Entry 9GMW (electron microscopy, 3.00 A resolution); this record covers chains A and T of the 3 polymer chains in the assembly.

# Chain A
Molecule: Schlafen family member 11
Source organism: Homo sapiens
Notes: EC 3.6.-.-
UniProtKB: Q7Z7L1 (SLN11_HUMAN); residue numbers follow UniProt; this construct covers 1-901
Sequence (929 residues; each row starts with the number of its first residue; numbers below 1 keep their minus sign (Met-27 is residue -27)):
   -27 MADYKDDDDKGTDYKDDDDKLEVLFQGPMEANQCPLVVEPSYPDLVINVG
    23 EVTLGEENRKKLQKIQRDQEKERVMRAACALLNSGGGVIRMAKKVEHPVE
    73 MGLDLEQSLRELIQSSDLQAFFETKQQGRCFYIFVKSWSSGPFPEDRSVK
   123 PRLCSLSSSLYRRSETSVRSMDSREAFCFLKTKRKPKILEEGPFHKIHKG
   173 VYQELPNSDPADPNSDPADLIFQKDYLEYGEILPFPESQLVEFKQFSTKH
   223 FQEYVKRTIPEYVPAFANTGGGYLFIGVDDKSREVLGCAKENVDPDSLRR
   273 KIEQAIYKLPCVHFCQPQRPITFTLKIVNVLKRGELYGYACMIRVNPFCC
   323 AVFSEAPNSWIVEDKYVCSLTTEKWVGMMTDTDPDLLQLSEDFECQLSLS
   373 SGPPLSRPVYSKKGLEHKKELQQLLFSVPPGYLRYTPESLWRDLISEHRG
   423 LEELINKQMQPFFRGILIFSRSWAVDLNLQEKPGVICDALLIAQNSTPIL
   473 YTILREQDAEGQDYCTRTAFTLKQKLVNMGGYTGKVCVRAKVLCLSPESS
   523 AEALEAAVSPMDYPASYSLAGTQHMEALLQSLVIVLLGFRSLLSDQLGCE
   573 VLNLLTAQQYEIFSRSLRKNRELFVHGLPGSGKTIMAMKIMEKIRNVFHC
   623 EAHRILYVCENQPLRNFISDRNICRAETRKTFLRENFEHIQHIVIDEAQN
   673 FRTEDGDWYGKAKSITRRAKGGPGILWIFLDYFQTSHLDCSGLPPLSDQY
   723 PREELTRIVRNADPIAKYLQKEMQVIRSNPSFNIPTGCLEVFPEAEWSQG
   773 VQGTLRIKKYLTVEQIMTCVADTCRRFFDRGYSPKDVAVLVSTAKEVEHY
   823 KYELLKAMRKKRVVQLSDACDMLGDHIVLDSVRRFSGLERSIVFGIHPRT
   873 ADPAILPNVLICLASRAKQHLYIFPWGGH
Not modelled in the structure: -27 to 6, 159-187, 354-380, 520-529, 900-901
Differences from the reference sequence: initiating methionine (-27); expression tag (-26 to 0)
UniProt features mapped onto this chain:
  - active site: Lys216
  - binding site (Mg(2+)): Glu209, Glu214
  - binding site (Zn(2+)): His285, Cys287, Cys321, Cys322
  - binding site (ATP): Gly599 to Thr606
  - mutagenesis: Glu209 (E209A: Complete loss of endonuclease activity), Glu214 (E214A: Complete loss of endonuclease activity), Lys216 (K216A: Complete loss of endonuclease activity), Tyr234 (Y234A: No effect on endonuclease activity), Asp252 (D252A: Slight increase in endonuclease activity), Lys605 (K605M: Abolishes ATPase activity without affecting its role in DNA damage response; when associated with A-668), Asp668 (D668A: Abolishes ATPase activity without affecting its role in DNA damage response; when associated with M-605), Glu669 (E669Q: Abolishes ATPase activity, leading to abolish ability to inhibit DNA replication without affecting subcellular location), Ser753 (S753D: Complete loss of tRNA cleavage and ssDNA binding)
Ion coordination: Mn2+: Glu209, Glu214, Phe215, Asp252 (shared with U65(T) of chain T); Zn2+: His285, Cys287, Cys321, Cys322
Reported in the primary citation:
  - binding site for the 86-nt RNA strand (chain T): Ser219
  - post-translational modification sites: Ser219, Thr230, Ser753 (citing earlier work)
  - mutagenesis - S753D: decreased binding to tRNA
  - mutagenesis - S219D, T230D: decreased binding to tRNA-Leu

# Chain T
Molecule: 86-nt RNA strand
Sequence (86 nucleotides; row label = number of the first residue in the row):
     1 ACCAGGAUGGCCGAGUGGUUAAGGCGUUGGACUUAAGAUCCAAUGGACAU
    51 AUGUCCGCGUGGGUUCGAACCCCACUCCUGGUACCA
Not modelled in the structure: 1-2, 19-20, 26-41, 49-52, 81-86
Ion coordination: Mg2+ site 1: C58, U60; Mn2+ site 1: U65 (shared with Glu209(A), Glu214(A), Phe215(A), Asp252(A) of chain A); Mg2+ site 2 near A69 (its only coordinating residue here); Mn2+ site 2: C77 (shared with 4 residues of chain B)

# How chain A and chain T interact
Pairs across the interface (32; chain A residue first):
  Lys32(A) with G59(T), sugar contact
  Gln35(A) with G45(T), hydrogen bond to the base; G46(T), sugar contact
  Lys36(A) with C56(T), sugar contact; G57(T), sugar contact; G61(T), salt bridge to the phosphate; G62(T), salt bridge to the phosphate
  Ile37(A) with A47(T), sugar contact
  Arg39(A) with U60(T), hydrogen bond to the phosphate; G61(T), salt bridge to the phosphate
  Lys43(A) with G61(T), phosphate contact; G62(T), salt bridge to the phosphate
  Leu75(A) with C75(T), sugar contact; U76(T), sugar contact
  Arg141(A) with G63(T), hydrogen bond to the phosphate; U64(T), salt bridge to the phosphate
  Glu214(A) with U65(T), phosphate contact
  Phe215(A) with C66(T), phosphate contact
  Lys216(A) with U65(T), salt bridge to the phosphate; C66(T), salt bridge to the phosphate
  Gln217(A) with C66(T), hydrogen bond to the phosphate
  Phe218(A) with C66(T), sugar contact
  Ser219(A) with C66(T), sugar contact
  Lys221(A) with U54(T), salt bridge to the phosphate; C55(T), salt bridge to the phosphate
  His222(A) with U54(T), salt bridge to the phosphate
  Tyr226(A) with C66(T), sugar contact
  Arg229(A) with G67(T), salt bridge to the phosphate
  Tyr234(A) with U65(T), hydrogen bond to the phosphate
  Asp252(A) with U65(T), phosphate contact; C66(T), phosphate contact
  Lys253(A) with G17(T), hydrogen bond to the base
Also at the interface, not in a pair above, chain A (24 interface residues in all): Glu28, Asp40, Val140

# In short
The interface between chain A and chain T involves 24 residues on one side and 19 on the other, with 6
hydrogen bonds and 11 salt bridges. Among the polar pairs are Gln35(A)-G45(T), Lys253(A)-G17(T) and
Arg39(A)-U60(T). The paper reports a binding site for the 86-nt RNA strand (chain T) at Ser219(A); S219D and
T230D of chain A reduce binding to tRNA-Leu.
Chain A is Schlafen family member 11 (Homo sapiens) and chain T is an 86-nt RNA strand; the structure, SLFN11
WT dimer bound to tRNA-Leu-TAA (pre-cleavage state), was determined by electron microscopy (same publication
as 9ERD, 9ERE, 9ERF and 9GMX).
